Entry 3QRI (X-ray diffraction, 2.10 A resolution); this record covers chain A.

[Chain A]
Molecule: Tyrosine-protein kinase ABL1
Organism: Homo sapiens
Notes: EC 2.7.10.2; fragment: Kinase domain
Reference sequence: P00519 (ABL1_HUMAN); residue numbers follow UniProt; this construct covers 229-499
Chain sequence (277 residues; each row starts with the number of its first residue):
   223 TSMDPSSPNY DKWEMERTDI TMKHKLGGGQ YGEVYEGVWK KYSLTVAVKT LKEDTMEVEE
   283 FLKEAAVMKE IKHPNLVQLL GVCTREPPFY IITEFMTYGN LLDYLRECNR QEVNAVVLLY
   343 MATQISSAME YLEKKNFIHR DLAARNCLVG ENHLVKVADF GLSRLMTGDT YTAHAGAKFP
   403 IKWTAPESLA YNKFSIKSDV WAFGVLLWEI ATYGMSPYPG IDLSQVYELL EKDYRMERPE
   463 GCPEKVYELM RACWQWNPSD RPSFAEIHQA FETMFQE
Unresolved in the structure: 223, 499
Sequence notes: expression tag (223-228)
Ligand contacts: dcc-2036 (919; 4-[4-({[3-tert-butyl-1-(quinolin-6-yl)-1H-pyrazol-5-yl]carbamoyl}amino)-3-fluorophenoxy]-N-methylpyridine-2-carboxamide): Leu248, Val256, Ala269, Lys271, Glu282, Glu286, Val289, Met290, Ile293, Leu298, Val299, Ile313, Thr315, Glu316, Phe317, Met318, Thr319, Gly321, Leu354, Phe359, His361, Leu370, Val379, Ala380, Asp381, Phe382, Gly383
UniProt features mapped onto this chain:
  - motif: Asp381 to Trp405 (Kinase activation loop)
  - active site: Asp363 (Proton acceptor)
  - binding site (ATP): Leu248 to Val256, Lys271, Glu316 to Asn322
  - modified residue: Ser229 (Phosphoserine), Tyr253 (Phosphotyrosine), Tyr257 (Phosphotyrosine), Tyr393 (Phosphotyrosine), Tyr413 (Phosphotyrosine), Ser446 (Phosphoserine)
  - natural variant: Ala337 (A337T: In CHDSKM)
What the authors report for this chain:
  - binding site for dcc-2036: Glu282, Glu286, Met318, Asp381, Phe382
  - contacts within the chain: Lys271-Glu286 (salt bridge), Glu282-Arg386 (hydrogen bond)

[Summary]
Bound to chain A: dcc-2036. Curated annotation (UniProt) lists active-site residue Asp363 and 17 ATP-binding
residues. The paper reports a binding site for dcc-2036 at Glu282, Glu286 and Met318 among others; contacts
within the chain involving Lys271, Glu286 and Glu282 among others.
Chain A is Tyrosine-protein kinase ABL1 (Homo sapiens); the structure, The crystal structure of human abl1
kinase domain in complex with DCC-2036, was determined by X-ray diffraction together with 3QRJ and 3QRK from
the same study.
